PDB entry 3KUS | X-ray diffraction, 1.40 A resolution | chains A and C

Chain A:
Name: Polyadenylate-binding protein 1
From: Homo sapiens
Notes: fragment: C-terminal domain
UniProt: P11940 (PABP1_HUMAN); residues 544-626 here = UniProt positions 544-626
Chain sequence (88 residues; row label = number of the first residue in the row):
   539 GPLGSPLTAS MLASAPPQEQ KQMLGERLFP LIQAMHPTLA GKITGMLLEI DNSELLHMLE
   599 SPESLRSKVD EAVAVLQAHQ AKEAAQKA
Unresolved in the structure: 539-544
Construct notes: expression tag (539-543)

Chain C:
Name: PAIP2 protein
Notes: fragment: PABPC1-binding region
UniProt: Q6FID7 (Q6FID7_HUMAN); numbering as in UniProt (aligned over 109-123)
Chain sequence (15 residues; each row starts with the number of its first residue):
   109 SNLNPNAKEF VPGVK
Unresolved in the structure: 109-110, 122-123

Chain A / chain C interface:
Residue-residue contacts - 30 pairs, chain A then chain C:
  Q560(A) - F118(C)
  Q560(A) - V119(C)  hydrogen bond (side chain-backbone)
  G563(A) - F118(C)
  E564(A) - F118(C)
  E564(A) - P120(C)
  E564(A) - G121(C)  hydrogen bond (side chain-backbone)
  F567(A) - F118(C)  hydrophobic
  F567(A) - P120(C)  hydrophobic
  G579(A) - E117(C)
  G579(A) - F118(C)  hydrogen bond (backbone-backbone)
  K580(A) - P113(C)
  K580(A) - A115(C)  hydrogen bond (side chain-backbone)
  K580(A) - E117(C)
  T582(A) - F118(C)
  G583(A) - A115(C)
  G583(A) - K116(C)
  G583(A) - F118(C)
  M584(A) - N112(C)
  M584(A) - P113(C)  hydrophobic
  M584(A) - A115(C)  hydrophobic
  L586(A) - F118(C)  hydrophobic
  E587(A) - N112(C)  hydrogen bond
  E587(A) - A115(C)
  E609(A) - L111(C)
  A610(A) - L111(C)
  V613(A) - L111(C)
  V613(A) - P113(C)
  L614(A) - P113(C)
  H617(A) - P113(C)
  H617(A) - N114(C)
Interface residues without a listed pair, chain A (18 interface residues in all): I588, K606

In short:
Chain A and chain C form an interface of 18 and 11 residues respectively; the contacts include 5 hydrogen
bonds. Polar pairs include Q560(A)-V119(C), E564(A)-G121(C) and K580(A)-A115(C).
Here chain A is Polyadenylate-binding protein 1 (Homo sapiens) and chain C is PAIP2 protein. Entry 3KUS
(Crystal structure of the MLLE domain of poly(A)-binding protein in complex with the binding region of ...)
was determined by X-ray diffraction together with 3KUR and 3KUT from the same study.
